Entry 8FLW (electron microscopy, 3.58 A resolution); this record covers chains F and I of the 8 polymer chains in the assembly.

Chain F:
Name: Envelope glycoprotein gp41
From: Human immunodeficiency virus 1
UniProtKB: Q2N0S6 (Q2N0S6_9HIV1); residues 512-664 here correspond to UniProt positions 509-661 (UniProt number = residue number - 3)
Chain sequence (153 residues; row label = number of the first residue in the row):
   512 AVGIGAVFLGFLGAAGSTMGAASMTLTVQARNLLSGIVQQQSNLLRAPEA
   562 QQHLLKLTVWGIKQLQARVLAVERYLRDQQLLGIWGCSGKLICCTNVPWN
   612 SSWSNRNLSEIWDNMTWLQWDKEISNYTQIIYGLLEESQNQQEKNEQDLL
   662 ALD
Disordered / not traced: 512-519, 547-568
Differences from the reference sequence: conflict Pro559 (Ile556 in Q2N0S6), Cys605 (Thr602 in Q2N0S6)
Disulfides: Cys598-Cys604
Covalently attached groups: N-acetylglucosamine (NAG) linked to Asn611, Asn637

Chain I:
Name: Envelope glycoprotein gp120
From: Human immunodeficiency virus 1
UniProtKB: Q2N0S6 (Q2N0S6_9HIV1); the construct lacks a stretch of the UniProt sequence and is renumbered around it, so the offset changes along the chain: 31-141 = UniProt 30-140; 150-185 = UniProt 141-176; 189-309 = UniProt 188-308; 312-321 = UniProt 309-318; 2 more segments
Chain sequence (481 residues; row label = number of the first residue in the row; note: 14 numbers in that range are skipped by the numbering (no residue carries them; nothing is unmodelled there); a row labelled like 185A-185K holds insertion residues (185A, then the next letters in order)):
    31 AENLWVTVYYGVPVWKDAETTLFCASDAKAYETEKHNVWATHACVPTDPN
    81 PQEIHLENVTEEFNMWKNNMVEQMHTDIISLWDQSLKPCVKLTPLCVTLQ
   131 CTNVTNNITDD
   150 MRGELKNCSFNMTTELRDKKQKVYSLFYRLDVVQIN
185A-185K ENQGNRSNNSN
   189 KEYRLINCNTSACTQACPKVSFEPIPIHYCAPAGFAILKCKDKKFNGTGP
   239 CPSVSTVQCTHGIKPVVSTQLLLNGSLAEEEVMIRSENITNNAKNILVQF
   289 NTPVQINCTRPNNNTRKSIRI
   312 GPGQAFYATG
  321A D
   322 IIGDIRQAHCNVSKATWNETLGKVVKQLRKHFGNNTIIRFANSSGGDLEV
   372 TTHSFNCGGEFFYCNTSGLFNSTWISN
   400 TSVQGSNSTGSNDSITLPCRIKQIINMWQRIGQCMYAPPIQGVIRCVSNI
   450 TGLILTRDGGSTNSTTETFRPGGGDMRDNWRSELYKYKVVKIEPLGVAPT
   500 RCKRRVVGRRRRRR
Disordered / not traced: 31-32, 185A-185K, 400-409, 506-513
Differences from the reference sequence: conflict Cys201 (Ile200 in Q2N0S6), Asn332 (Thr330 in Q2N0S6), Cys433 (Ala430 in Q2N0S6), Cys501 (Ala498 in Q2N0S6), Arg509 (Glu506 in Q2N0S6), Arg510 (Lys507 in Q2N0S6), Arg512 (Ala509 in Q2N0S6), Arg513 (Val510 in Q2N0S6)
Disulfides: Cys54-Cys74, Cys119-Cys205, Cys126-Cys196, Cys131-Cys157, Cys201-Cys433, Cys218-Cys247, Cys228-Cys239, Cys296-Cys331, Cys378-Cys445, Cys385-Cys418
Covalently attached groups: N-acetylglucosamine (NAG) linked to Asn88, Asn133, Asn137, Asn156, Asn197, Asn234, Asn262, Asn276, Asn295, Asn301, Asn332, Asn339, Asn355, Asn363, Asn386, Asn392, Asn448; glycan linked to Asn160

How chain F and chain I interact:
Pairs across the interface - 95 pairs, chain F then chain I:
  Gly521(F) - Ile84(I)
  Phe522(F) - Ile84(I)
  Phe522(F) - Thr244(I)
  Phe522(F) - Ile491(I)  hydrophobic
  Leu523(F) - Pro43(I)  hydrophobic
  Leu523(F) - Trp45(I)  hydrophobic
  Leu523(F) - Leu86(I)
  Leu523(F) - Ala224(I)  hydrophobic
  Leu523(F) - Ile491(I)  hydrophobic
  Ala525(F) - Pro43(I)
  Ala526(F) - Trp45(I)  hydrophobic
  Gly527(F) - Glu87(I)
  Gly527(F) - Asn88(I)
  Ser534(F) - Tyr39(I)
  Leu537(F) - Tyr40(I)
  Leu537(F) - Gly41(I)
  Leu537(F) - Val42(I)
  Gln540(F) - Gly41(I)
  Asn543(F) - Gly222(I)
  Leu544(F) - Ala221(I)
  Leu544(F) - Gly222(I)
  Leu545(F) - Ala221(I)  hydrophobic
  Ser546(F) - Ala221(I)
  Val570(F) - Ser110(I)
  Val570(F) - Leu111(I)  hydrophobic
  Trp571(F) - Cys54(I)
  Trp571(F) - Ala70(I)  hydrogen bond (side chain-backbone)
  Trp571(F) - Ala73(I)
  Trp571(F) - Cys74(I)  hydrogen bond
  Trp571(F) - Asp107(I)
  Trp571(F) - Leu111(I)  hydrophobic
  Trp571(F) - Tyr217(I)
  Lys574(F) - Thr51(I)
  Lys574(F) - Leu52(I)
  Lys574(F) - Asp107(I)  salt bridge
  Gln575(F) - Val75(I)
  Ala578(F) - Pro220(I)  hydrophobic
  Leu581(F) - Phe223(I)  hydrophobic
  Ala582(F) - Ala221(I)
  Arg585(F) - Gly222(I)  hydrogen bond (side chain-backbone)
  Arg585(F) - Ile491(I)  hydrogen bond (side chain-backbone)
  Tyr586(F) - Tyr40(I)
  Asp589(F) - Tyr40(I)
  Asp589(F) - Pro493(I)
  Asp589(F) - Leu494(I)
  Leu593(F) - Val38(I)  hydrophobic
  Leu593(F) - Tyr40(I)  hydrophobic
  Trp596(F) - Val38(I)  hydrophobic
  Trp596(F) - Arg503(I)  hydrogen bond (backbone-side chain)
  Gly597(F) - Arg503(I)
  Cys598(F) - Val38(I)  hydrophobic
  Leu602(F) - Tyr39(I)
  Leu602(F) - Tyr40(I)  hydrogen bond (backbone-backbone)
  Ile603(F) - Tyr39(I)  hydrophobic
  Cys604(F) - Thr37(I)
  Cys604(F) - Val38(I)  hydrogen bond (backbone-backbone)
  Cys605(F) - Thr37(I)
  Cys605(F) - Cys501(I)  hydrophobic
  Cys605(F) - Lys502(I)  hydrogen bond (side chain-backbone)
  Cys605(F) - Arg503(I)  hydrogen bond (backbone-side chain)
  Thr606(F) - Trp35(I)
  Thr606(F) - Val36(I)  hydrogen bond (backbone-backbone)
  Thr606(F) - Arg503(I)
  Asn607(F) - Trp35(I)
  Asn607(F) - Arg503(I)  hydrogen bond
  Asn607(F) - Val505(I)
  Val608(F) - Trp35(I)
  Val608(F) - Val36(I)  hydrogen bond (backbone-backbone)
  Pro609(F) - Leu34(I)
  Pro609(F) - Trp35(I)  hydrophobic
  Pro609(F) - Val36(I)
  Trp610(F) - Leu34(I)  hydrogen bond (backbone-backbone)
  Trp610(F) - Trp35(I)
  Trp610(F) - Val36(I)  hydrophobic
  Trp610(F) - Pro498(I)  hydrophobic
  Leu619(F) - Leu34(I)  hydrophobic
  Leu619(F) - Pro498(I)
  Leu619(F) - Thr499(I)
  Leu619(F) - Arg500(I)
  Trp623(F) - Tyr39(I)
  Trp623(F) - Ala497(I)  hydrophobic
  Trp623(F) - Pro498(I)
  Trp628(F) - Val42(I)  hydrophobic
  Trp628(F) - Pro43(I)
  Trp628(F) - Val44(I)
  Trp628(F) - Ala497(I)  hydrophobic
  Leu629(F) - Trp45(I)  hydrophobic
  Leu629(F) - Val89(I)  hydrophobic
  Trp631(F) - Val496(I)  hydrogen bond (side chain-backbone)
  Trp631(F) - Pro498(I)
  Asp632(F) - Val44(I)
  Asp632(F) - Glu492(I)
  Ile635(F) - Val496(I)
  Tyr643(F) - Leu494(I)
  Gln653(F) - Val505(I)
Also at the interface, not in a pair above, chain F (51 interface residues in all): Gly524, Ala533, Gln590, Trp614, Ile642, Leu646
Also at the interface, not in a pair above, chain I (50 interface residues in all): Lys46, Phe53, Lys490

In short:
51 residues of chain F face 50 of chain I across their interface; the contacts include 14 hydrogen bonds and 1
salt bridge. Polar pairs include Lys574(F)-Asp107(I), Trp571(F)-Ala70(I) and Trp571(F)-Cys74(I).
N-acetylglucosamine is covalently linked to Asn611(F) and Asn637(F).
Chain F is Envelope glycoprotein gp41 and chain I is Envelope glycoprotein gp120, both from Human
immunodeficiency virus 1; the structure, Cryo-EM Structure of PGT145 DU303 Fab in complex with BG505
DS-SOSIP.664, was determined by electron microscopy, deposited together with 8FK5 and 8FL1.
